PDB entry 2F16 | X-ray diffraction, 2.80 A resolution | chains Q and R of the 28 polymer chains in the assembly

== Chain Q ==
Molecule: Proteasome component PRE6
Source organism: Saccharomyces cerevisiae
Notes: EC 3.4.25.1
Reference sequence: P40303 (PSA7_YEAST); the construct lacks a stretch of the UniProt sequence and is renumbered around it, so the offset changes along the chain: 7-62 = UniProt 3-58; 63-143 = UniProt 60-140; 145-180 = UniProt 144-179; 182-203 = UniProt 184-205; 1 more segments
Amino-acid sequence (241 residues; numbered 7 to 243 plus 7 insertion-coded residues; 3 numbers in that range are skipped by the numbering (no residue carries them; nothing is unmodelled there); the number before each row is that of its first residue; a row labelled like 18A-18D holds insertion residues (18A, then the next letters in order)):
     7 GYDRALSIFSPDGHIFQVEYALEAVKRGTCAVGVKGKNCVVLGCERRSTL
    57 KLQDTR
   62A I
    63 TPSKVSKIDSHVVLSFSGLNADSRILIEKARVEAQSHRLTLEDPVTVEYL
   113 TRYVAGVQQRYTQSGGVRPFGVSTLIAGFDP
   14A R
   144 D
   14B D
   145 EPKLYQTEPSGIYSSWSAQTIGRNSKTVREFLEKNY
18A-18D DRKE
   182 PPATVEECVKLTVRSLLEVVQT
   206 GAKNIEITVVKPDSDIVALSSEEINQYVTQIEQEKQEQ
UniProt features mapped onto this chain:
  - modified residue: Thr63 (Phosphothreonine)

== Chain R ==
Molecule: Proteasome component PUP2
Source organism: Saccharomyces cerevisiae
Notes: EC 3.4.25.1
Reference sequence: P32379 (PSA5_YEAST); the construct lacks a stretch of the UniProt sequence and is renumbered around it, so the offset changes along the chain: 9-123 = UniProt 9-123; 125-144 = UniProt 131-150; 145-180 = UniProt 152-187; 184-202 = UniProt 191-209; 3 more segments
Amino-acid sequence (242 residues; each row starts with the number of its first residue; note: 7 numbers in that range are skipped by the numbering (no residue carries them; nothing is unmodelled there); a row labelled like 12A-12G holds insertion residues (12A, then the next letters in order)):
     9 DRGVSTFSPEGRLFQVEYSLEAIKLGSTAIGIATKEGVVLGVEKRATSPL
    59 LESDSIEKIVEIDRHIGCAMSGLTADARSMIEHARTAAVTHNLYYDEDIN
   109 VESLTQSVCDLALRF
12A-12G GEGASGE
   125 ERLMSRPFGVALLIAGHDAD
   14A D
   145 GYQLFHAEPSGTFYRYNAKAIGSGSEGAQAELLNEW
18C-18E HSS
   184 LTLKEAELLVLKILKQVME
   205 EKLDE
20A-20B NN
   210 AQLSCITKQDGFKIYDNEKTAELI
   235 KELKEKEAAE

== Interface between chain Q and chain R ==
Contacting residue pairs (61):
  Asp9(Q) - Glu12B(R)
  Arg10(Q) - Asp9(R)
  Arg10(Q) - Glu12B(R)
  Ala11(Q) - Val12(R)  hydrophobic
  Ala11(Q) - Glu12B(R)  hydrogen bond (backbone-side chain)
  Ala11(Q) - Ser129(R)
  Ser13(Q) - Ser129(R)  hydrogen bond (backbone-side chain)
  Ser13(Q) - Arg130(R)
  Ile14(Q) - Val12(R)  hydrophobic
  Ile14(Q) - Gln23(R)
  Phe15(Q) - Gln23(R)
  Phe15(Q) - Tyr26(R)
  Phe15(Q) - Ser27(R)
  Phe15(Q) - Ala30(R)  hydrophobic
  Phe15(Q) - Pro131(R)
  Phe15(Q) - Gly133(R)
  Ser16(Q) - Tyr26(R)
  Pro17(Q) - Tyr26(R)  hydrophobic
  Pro17(Q) - Glu29(R)
  Asp18(Q) - Glu29(R)
  Arg18B(Q) - Pro57(R)  hydrogen bond (side chain-backbone)
  Arg18B(Q) - Leu58(R)  hydrogen bond (side chain-backbone)
  Arg18B(Q) - Leu59(R)  hydrogen bond (side chain-backbone)
  Arg18B(Q) - Glu60(R)
  Gly19(Q) - Tyr26(R)
  Gly19(Q) - Glu29(R)
  Gly19(Q) - Ala30(R)
  Ile21(Q) - Arg130(R)
  Lys41(Q) - Glu60(R)  salt bridge
  Gln121(Q) - Ala83(R)
  Gln121(Q) - Asp84(R)
  Gln121(Q) - Arg130(R)
  Thr124(Q) - Arg130(R)  hydrogen bond (backbone-side chain)
  Gln125(Q) - Met128(R)
  Gln125(Q) - Ser129(R)  hydrogen bond (backbone-backbone)
  Gln125(Q) - Arg130(R)
  Gln125(Q) - Pro131(R)
  Gln125(Q) - Phe132(R)
  Ser126(Q) - Ser129(R)  hydrogen bond (backbone-side chain)
  Gly127(Q) - Ser129(R)
  Ser154(Q) - Ala83(R)
  Gly155(Q) - Ala83(R)
  Ile156(Q) - Thr82(R)
  Ile156(Q) - Ala83(R)
  Ser158(Q) - Leu59(R)
  Ser158(Q) - Ser63(R)
  Ser159(Q) - Leu59(R)
  Ser159(Q) - Glu60(R)  hydrogen bond (backbone-backbone)
  Ser159(Q) - Ser63(R)  hydrogen bond (backbone-side chain)
  Trp160(Q) - Thr55(R)
  Trp160(Q) - Ser56(R)
  Trp160(Q) - Leu58(R)
  Trp160(Q) - Leu59(R)
  Trp160(Q) - Glu60(R)
  Ser161(Q) - Leu58(R)  hydrogen bond (backbone-backbone)
  Ser161(Q) - Glu60(R)
  Ala162(Q) - Leu58(R)
  Leu176(Q) - Leu58(R)  hydrophobic
  Glu177(Q) - Ser56(R)  hydrogen bond
  Glu177(Q) - Pro57(R)
  Glu177(Q) - Leu58(R)
Interface residues without a listed pair, chain Q (31 interface residues in all): His20, Arg173, Tyr180
Interface residues without a listed pair, chain R (27 interface residues in all): Leu33, Ser61, Leu81

== Summary ==
31 residues of chain Q face 27 of chain R across their interface; the contacts include 12 hydrogen bonds and 1
salt bridge. Polar contacts include Lys41(Q)-Glu60(R), Ala11(Q)-Glu12B(R) and Ser13(Q)-Ser129(R).
Here chain Q is Proteasome component PRE6 and chain R is Proteasome component PUP2, both from Saccharomyces
cerevisiae. Entry 2F16 (Crystal structure of the yeast 20S proteasome in complex with bortezomib) was
determined by X-ray diffraction.
